8UTF - chains C and b of the 6 polymer chains in the assembly; structure by electron microscopy, 2.73 A resolution.

== Chain C ==
Molecule: Fusion glycoprotein F0
From: Measles virus strain Ichinose-B95a
UniProtKB: Q786F3 (FUS_MEASC); numbering as in UniProt (aligned over 1-112)
Sequence (112 residues; numbered 1 to 112; the number before each row is that of its first residue):
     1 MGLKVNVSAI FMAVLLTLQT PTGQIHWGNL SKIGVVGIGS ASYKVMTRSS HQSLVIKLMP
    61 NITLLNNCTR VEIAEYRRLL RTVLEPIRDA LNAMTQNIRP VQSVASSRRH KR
Disordered / not traced: 1-23, 96-112
Curated features (UniProtKB/Swiss-Prot):
  - region: Thr69 to Thr95 (HRC)
  - site: Arg112 (Cleavage)
  - glycosylation (N-linked (GlcNAc...) asparagine): Asn29, Asn61
  - natural variant: Ile87 (I87T: Hyperfusogenic), Met94 (M94V: Hyperfusogenic)
Covalently attached groups: N-acetylglucosamine (NAG) linked to Asn29, Asn61, Asn67

== Chain b ==
Molecule: Fusion glycoprotein F0
From: Measles virus strain Ichinose-B95a
UniProtKB: Q786F3 (FUS_MEASC); residue numbers follow UniProt; this construct covers 113-495
Sequence (420 residues; row label = number of the first residue in the row):
   113 FAGVVLAGAA LGVATAAQIT AGIALHQSML NSQAIDNLRA SLETTNQAIE AIRQAGQGMI
   173 LAVQGVQDYI NNELIPSMNQ LSCDLIGQKL GLKLLRYYTE ILSLFGPSLR DPISAEISIQ
   233 ALSYALGGDI NKVLEKLGYS GGDLLGILES RGIKARITHV DTESYFIVLS IAYPTLSEIK
   293 GVIVHRLEGV SYNIGSQEWY TTVPKYVATQ GYLISNFDES SCTFMPEGTV CSQNALYPMS
   353 PLLQECLRGS TKSCARTLVS GSFGNRFILS QGNLIANCAS ILCKCYTTGT IINQDPDKIL
   413 TYIAADHCPV VEVNGVTIQV GSRRYPDAVY LHRIDLGPPI SLGRLDVGTN LGNAIAKLED
   473 AKELLESSDQ ILRSMKGLSS TSIGVDDDDK AGWSHPQFEK GGGSGGGSGG GSWSHPQFEK
Disordered / not traced: 113-140, 485-532
Sequence notes: engineered mutation Gly170 (Glu in Q786F3), Gly455 (Glu in Q786F3); expression tag (496-532)
Curated features (UniProtKB/Swiss-Prot):
  - region: Phe113 to His138 (Fusion peptide)
  - natural variant: Leu137 (L137F: Hyperfusogenic; L137H: Hyperfusogenic), Ser262 (S262N: Hyperfusogenic; S262R: Hyperfusogenic), Leu354 (L354M: Hyperfusogenic; L354P: Hyperfusogenic), Leu454 (L454K: Hyperfusogenic; L454W: Hyperfusogenic), Thr461 (T461W: Hyperfusogenic), Asn462 (N462K: Hyperfusogenic), Gly464 (G464W: Hyperfusogenic), Asn465 (N465K: Hyperfusogenic; N465S: Hyperfusogenic)
  - mutagenesis: Trp311 (W311A: Greatly reduced fusion function. Inefficient F0 processing), Leu325 (L325S: Greatly reduced fusion function. No effect on F0 processing), Leu348 (L348S: Greatly reduced fusion function. Inefficient F0 processing), Tyr349 (Y349A: Greatly reduced fusion function. No effect on F0 processing), Arg360 (R360A: Greatly reduced fusion function. No effect on F0 processing), Ile393 (I393S: Greatly reduced fusion function. Inefficient F0 processing), Asp418 (D418A: Greatly reduced fusion function. Inefficient F0 processing), Tyr437 (Y437A: Greatly reduced fusion function. Inefficient F0 processing)
Disulfide bonds: Cys334-Cys343, Cys358-Cys366, Cys390-Cys395, Cys397-Cys420
Ligand contacts: N-acetylglucosamine (NAG; 2-acetamido-2-deoxy-beta-D-glucopyranose): Arg360, Gly361, Ser362

== How chain C and chain b interact ==
Contacting residue pairs (60):
  Thr47(C) with Leu381(b); Ile430(b); Gln431(b)
  Arg48(C) with Leu381(b); Gly384(b); Ala417(b); Gln431(b), hydrogen bond (backbone-backbone); Val432(b), hydrogen bond (side chain-backbone); Gly433(b); Ser434(b)
  Ser49(C) with Ser434(b), hydrogen bond (backbone-side chain)
  Ser50(C) with Arg435(b); Tyr437(b)
  His51(C) with Ser434(b); Arg435(b), hydrogen bond (backbone-backbone); Arg436(b); Tyr437(b), hydrogen bond (backbone-backbone)
  Gln52(C) with Tyr437(b); Pro438(b), hydrogen bond (side chain-backbone); Ala440(b)
  Ser53(C) with Arg436(b); Asp439(b); Ala440(b), hydrogen bond (backbone-backbone)
  Leu54(C) with Ala440(b)
  Val55(C) with Ala440(b), hydrogen bond (backbone-backbone); Val441(b); Tyr442(b), hydrogen bond (backbone-backbone)
  Ile56(C) with Tyr442(b)
  Lys57(C) with Tyr442(b), hydrogen bond (backbone-backbone); Leu443(b)
  Pro60(C) with His444(b); Ile446(b), hydrophobic
  Asn61(C) with His444(b), hydrogen bond (backbone-backbone); Arg445(b); Ile446(b), hydrogen bond (backbone-backbone)
  Ile62(C) with Ile446(b)
  Thr63(C) with Ile446(b); Asp447(b), hydrogen bond
  Leu64(C) with Asp447(b); Leu448(b); Pro450(b), hydrophobic
  Thr69(C) with Leu448(b)
  Glu75(C) with Lys205(b), salt bridge; Arg208(b), salt bridge
  Leu79(C) with Glu212(b)
  Thr82(C) with Glu212(b); Gln232(b)
  Val83(C) with Ser215(b); Gln232(b), hydrogen bond (backbone-side chain)
  Pro86(C) with Ile231(b); Gln232(b)
  Ile87(C) with Gln232(b)
  Asp89(C) with Asp241(b); Ile242(b), hydrogen bond (side chain-backbone)
  Ala90(C) with Ile231(b), hydrophobic; Ile242(b)
  Met94(C) with Gly253(b); Leu256(b), hydrophobic; Leu257(b), hydrophobic; Leu260(b), hydrophobic
Also at the interface, not in a pair above, chain C (30 interface residues in all): Val45, Cys68, Glu72, Ala93
Also at the interface, not in a pair above, chain b (42 interface residues in all): Leu204, Leu216, Ser235, Asn243, Phe379, Gly449, Pro451

== Summary ==
30 residues of chain C face 42 of chain b across their interface, with 15 hydrogen bonds and 2 salt bridges.
Polar contacts include Glu75(C)-Lys205(b), Glu75(C)-Arg208(b) and Arg48(C)-Val432(b). Ligands of chain b:
N-acetylglucosamine. N-acetylglucosamine is covalently linked to Asn29(C), Asn61(C) and Asn67(C).
Chain C is Fusion glycoprotein F0 and chain b is Fusion glycoprotein F0, both from Measles virus strain
Ichinose-B95a; the structure, Structure of the Measles virus Fusion protein in the post-fusion conformation,
was determined by electron microscopy (same publication as 8UT2, 8UUP, 8UUQ and 9AT8).
